7Y1Z - chains A and B of the 6 polymer chains in the assembly; structure by electron microscopy, 3.40 A resolution.

Chain A (and B):
Protein: Spike glycoprotein
Organism: Severe acute respiratory syndrome coronavirus 2
Notes: chain B of this document is another copy of the same molecule, construct and numbering; everything in this record applies to it too
Reference sequence: P0DTC2 (SPIKE_SARS2); aligned to UniProt positions 1-1208 over residues 1-1208
Chain sequence (1264 residues; numbered 1 to 1270; 6 numbers in that range are skipped by the numbering (no residue carries them; nothing is unmodelled there); the number before each row is that of its first residue):
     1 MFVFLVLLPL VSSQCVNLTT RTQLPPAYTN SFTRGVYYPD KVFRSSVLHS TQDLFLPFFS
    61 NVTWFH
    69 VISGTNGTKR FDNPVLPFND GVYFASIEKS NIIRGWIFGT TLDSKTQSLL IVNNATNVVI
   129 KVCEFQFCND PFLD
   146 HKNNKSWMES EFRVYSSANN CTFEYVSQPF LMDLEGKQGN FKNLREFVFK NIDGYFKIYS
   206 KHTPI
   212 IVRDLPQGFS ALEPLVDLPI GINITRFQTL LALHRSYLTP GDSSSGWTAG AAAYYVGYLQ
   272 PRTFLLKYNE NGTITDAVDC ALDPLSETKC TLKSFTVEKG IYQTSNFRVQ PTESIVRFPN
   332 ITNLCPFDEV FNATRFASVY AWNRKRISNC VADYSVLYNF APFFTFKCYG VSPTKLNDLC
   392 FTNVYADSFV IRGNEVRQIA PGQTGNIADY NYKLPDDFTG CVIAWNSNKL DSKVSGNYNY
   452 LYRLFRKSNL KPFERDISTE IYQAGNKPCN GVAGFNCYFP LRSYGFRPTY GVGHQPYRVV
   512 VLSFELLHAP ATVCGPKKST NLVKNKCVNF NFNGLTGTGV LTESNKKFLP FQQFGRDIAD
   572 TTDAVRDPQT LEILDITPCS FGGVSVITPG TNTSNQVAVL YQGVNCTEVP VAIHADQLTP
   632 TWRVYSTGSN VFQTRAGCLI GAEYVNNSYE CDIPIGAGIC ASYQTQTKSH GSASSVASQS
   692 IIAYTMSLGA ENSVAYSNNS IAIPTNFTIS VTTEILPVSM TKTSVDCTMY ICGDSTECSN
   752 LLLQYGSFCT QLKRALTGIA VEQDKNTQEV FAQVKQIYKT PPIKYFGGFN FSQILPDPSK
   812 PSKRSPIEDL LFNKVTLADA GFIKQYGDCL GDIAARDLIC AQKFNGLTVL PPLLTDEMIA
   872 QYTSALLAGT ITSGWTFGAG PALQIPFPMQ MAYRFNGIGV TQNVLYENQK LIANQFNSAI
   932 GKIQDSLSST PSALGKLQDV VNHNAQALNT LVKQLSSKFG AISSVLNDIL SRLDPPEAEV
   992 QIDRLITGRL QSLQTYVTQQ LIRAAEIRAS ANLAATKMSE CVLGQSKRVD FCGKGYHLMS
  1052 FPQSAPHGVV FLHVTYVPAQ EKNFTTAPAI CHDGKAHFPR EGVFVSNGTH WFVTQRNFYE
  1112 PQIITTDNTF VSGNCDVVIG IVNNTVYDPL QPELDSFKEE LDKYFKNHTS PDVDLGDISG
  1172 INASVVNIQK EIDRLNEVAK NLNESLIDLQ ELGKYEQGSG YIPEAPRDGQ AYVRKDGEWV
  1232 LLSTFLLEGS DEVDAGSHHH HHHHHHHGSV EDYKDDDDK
Disordered / not traced: 1-26, 69-80, 141-142, 146-152, 173-186, 212-214, 248-263, 622-639, 677-689, 827-853, 941-943, 1147-1270 (chain B: 1-26, 69-80, 141-142, 146-152, 173-186, 212-214, 248-263, 622-639, 677-689, 827-853, 940-943, 1147-1270)
Differences from the reference sequence: variant V69 (Ala67 in P0DTC2), I95 (Thr in P0DTC2), D142 (Gly in P0DTC2), I212 (Leu in P0DTC2), D339 (Gly in P0DTC2), F371 (Ser in P0DTC2), P373 (Ser in P0DTC2), F375 (Ser in P0DTC2), N405 (Asp in P0DTC2), N417 (Lys in P0DTC2), K440 (Asn in P0DTC2), S446 (Gly in P0DTC2), N477 (Ser in P0DTC2), K478 (Thr in P0DTC2), A484 (Glu in P0DTC2), R493 (Gln in P0DTC2), R498 (Gln in P0DTC2), Y501 (Asn in P0DTC2), H505 (Tyr in P0DTC2), G614 (Asp in P0DTC2), Y655 (His in P0DTC2), K679 (Asn in P0DTC2), H681 (Pro in P0DTC2), G682 (Arg in P0DTC2), S683 (Arg in P0DTC2), S685 (Arg in P0DTC2), K764 (Asn in P0DTC2), Y796 (Asp in P0DTC2), P817 (Phe in P0DTC2), P892 (Ala in P0DTC2), P899 (Ala in P0DTC2), P942 (Ala in P0DTC2), H954 (Gln in P0DTC2), K969 (Asn in P0DTC2); engineered mutation P986 (Lys in P0DTC2), P987 (Val in P0DTC2); expression tag (1209-1270)
UniProt features mapped onto this chain:
  - region: N280 to C301 (Putative superantigen), N448 to F456 (Immunodominant HLA epitope recognized by the CD8+), S816 to Y837 (Fusion peptide 1), K835 to F855 (Fusion peptide 2), D1163 to E1202 (Heptad repeat 2)
  - site: R815, S816 (Cleavage)
  - glycosylation: N17 (N-linked (GlcNAc...) (complex) asparagine), N61 (N-linked (GlcNAc...) (hybrid) asparagine), N74 (N-linked (GlcNAc...) (complex) asparagine), N122 (N-linked (GlcNAc...) (hybrid) asparagine), N149 (N-linked (GlcNAc...) (complex) asparagine), N165 (N-linked (GlcNAc...) (complex) asparagine), N234 (N-linked (GlcNAc...) (high mannose) asparagine), N282 (N-linked (GlcNAc...) (complex) asparagine), T323 (O-linked (GalNAc) threonine), S325 (O-linked (HexNAc...) serine), N331 (N-linked (GlcNAc...) (complex) asparagine), N343 (N-linked (GlcNAc...) (complex) asparagine), N603 (N-linked (GlcNAc...) (hybrid) asparagine), N616 (N-linked (GlcNAc...) (complex) asparagine), N657 (N-linked (GlcNAc...) (complex) asparagine), T676 (O-linked (GlcNAc...) threonine), T678 (O-linked (GlcNAc...) threonine), N709 (N-linked (GlcNAc...) (high mannose) asparagine), N717 (N-linked (GlcNAc...) (hybrid) asparagine), N801 (N-linked (GlcNAc...) (hybrid) asparagine) and 6 more in UniProt
Disulfides: C131-C166, C291-C301, C336-C361, C379-C432, C391-C525, C480-C488, C538-C590, C617-C649, C662-C671, C738-C760, C743-C749, C1032-C1043, C1082-C1126
Covalently attached groups: N-acetylglucosamine (NAG) linked to N61, N122, N165, N234, N282, N331, N343, N603, N616, N657, N709, N717, N801, N1074, N1098, N1134

Interface between chain A and chain B:
Residue-residue contacts (112):
  N317(A) - D737(B)
  R319(A) - M740(B)
  R319(A) - D745(B)  salt bridge
  R357(A) - T167(B)
  N360(A) - P230(B)
  P521(A) - D198(B)
  P521(A) - Y200(B)  hydrophobic
  A522(A) - Y200(B)  hydrogen bond (backbone-side chain)
  K558(A) - F43(B)
  K558(A) - N282(B)
  F559(A) - F43(B)  hydrophobic
  L560(A) - Y38(B)
  L560(A) - F43(B)
  L560(A) - N282(B)
  L560(A) - G283(B)
  L560(A) - T284(B)
  F562(A) - Y38(B)  hydrophobic
  F562(A) - D40(B)
  F562(A) - E224(B)
  Q563(A) - K41(B)
  Q563(A) - V42(B)  hydrogen bond (side chain-backbone)
  Q563(A) - F43(B)  hydrogen bond (side chain-backbone)
  F565(A) - V42(B)
  F565(A) - F43(B)  hydrogen bond (backbone-backbone)
  G566(A) - F43(B)
  D571(A) - H49(B)  salt bridge
  F592(A) - F855(B)
  P665(A) - L864(B)  hydrophobic
  G667(A) - L864(B)
  A668(A) - P863(B)  hydrogen bond (backbone-backbone)
  A668(A) - L864(B)  hydrogen bond (backbone-backbone)
  A668(A) - T866(B)
  G669(A) - L864(B)  hydrogen bond (backbone-backbone)
  G669(A) - M869(B)
  T696(A) - M869(B)
  M697(A) - L864(B)  hydrophobic
  M697(A) - L865(B)  hydrophobic
  M697(A) - M869(B)  hydrophobic
  L699(A) - M869(B)
  L699(A) - Q872(B)
  L699(A) - Y873(B)
  G700(A) - K786(B)
  A701(A) - Q787(B)
  A701(A) - I788(B)
  E702(A) - I788(B)
  E702(A) - K790(B)  salt bridge
  N703(A) - Q787(B)  hydrogen bond
  N703(A) - I788(B)  hydrogen bond (backbone-backbone)
  N703(A) - Y789(B)
  N703(A) - K790(B)
  V705(A) - Y789(B)  hydrophobic
  V705(A) - Q895(B)
  Y707(A) - F797(B)
  Y707(A) - I896(B)
  Y707(A) - P897(B)
  Y707(A) - F898(B)  hydrogen bond (side chain-backbone)
  N709(A) - P897(B)
  N710(A) - P897(B)
  S711(A) - Q895(B)
  S711(A) - I896(B)
  S711(A) - P897(B)
  I712(A) - Q895(B)
  I712(A) - I896(B)  hydrophobic
  A713(A) - L894(B)  hydrophobic
  A713(A) - Q895(B)  hydrogen bond (backbone-backbone)
  P715(A) - L894(B)
  T961(A) - S758(B)
  T961(A) - Q762(B)
  T961(A) - R765(B)
  Q965(A) - Y756(B)
  Q965(A) - S758(B)  hydrogen bond
  Q965(A) - F759(B)
  S968(A) - Q755(B)
  S968(A) - Y756(B)
  S968(A) - G757(B)
  K969(A) - Q755(B)  hydrogen bond (backbone-backbone)
  F970(A) - Q755(B)  hydrogen bond (backbone-backbone)
  F970(A) - Y756(B)
  F970(A) - F759(B)  hydrophobic
  S1003(A) - F759(B)
  T1006(A) - Q1005(B)
  Q1010(A) - L1012(B)
  E1017(A) - R1019(B)  salt bridge
  R1039(A) - T1027(B)
  R1039(A) - E1031(B)  salt bridge
  R1039(A) - R1039(B)
  V1040(A) - S1030(B)
  V1040(A) - E1031(B)
  D1041(A) - S1030(B)
  Y1047(A) - A890(B)  hydrophobic
  V1068(A) - A890(B)
  P1069(A) - A890(B)
  P1069(A) - P892(B)
  E1072(A) - P892(B)
  E1072(A) - L894(B)
  N1074(A) - Q895(B)
  T1077(A) - M900(B)
  P1079(A) - Y917(B)  hydrophobic
  F1089(A) - N914(B)
  F1089(A) - Y917(B)  hydrophobic
  P1090(A) - Q913(B)  hydrogen bond (backbone-side chain)
  G1093(A) - Y904(B)
  V1094(A) - M900(B)  hydrophobic
  V1094(A) - Y904(B)
  R1107(A) - Y904(B)
  F1121(A) - T912(B)
  S1123(A) - N914(B)  hydrogen bond
  S1123(A) - E918(B)
  V1128(A) - E918(B)
  V1129(A) - Y917(B)
  I1130(A) - K921(B)
  L1141(A) - E1144(B)
Other interface residues (no listed pair), chain A (84 interface residues in all): K557, R567, I569, A570, Q613, R646, A647, I666, I670, A706, S708, G971, R995, T1009, I1013, K1045, G1046, A1078, V1122, L1145
Other interface residues (no listed pair), chain B (83 interface residues in all): R44, V47, C166, P225, P792, G857, L858, L861, P862, T883, W886, G889, A893, P899, D994, T1009, I1013, L1034, G1035, E1111, Q1113, L1145

Summary:
84 residues of chain A face 83 of chain B across their interface, with 16 hydrogen bonds and 5 salt bridges.
Polar pairs include R319(A)-D745(B), D571(A)-H49(B) and E702(A)-K790(B). Covalently linked
N-acetylglucosamine: at N61(A), N122(A), N165(A), N234(A), N282(A) and N331(A) and 10 more.
Chain A and chain B are both Spike glycoprotein (Severe acute respiratory syndrome coronavirus 2); the
structure, S-ECD (Omicron BA.3) in complex with three PD of ACE2, was determined by electron microscopy
together with 8I9E, 7Y20, 7Y21 and 7Y1Y from the same study.
